PDB entry 5LP6 | X-ray diffraction, 2.90 A resolution | chains C and E of the 6 polymer chains in the assembly

Chain C:
Molecule: Tubulin alpha-1B chain
From: Bos taurus
UniProt: P81947 (TBA1B_BOVIN); residue numbers follow UniProt; this construct covers 1-440
Sequence (440 residues; numbered 1 to 440; the number before each row is that of its first residue):
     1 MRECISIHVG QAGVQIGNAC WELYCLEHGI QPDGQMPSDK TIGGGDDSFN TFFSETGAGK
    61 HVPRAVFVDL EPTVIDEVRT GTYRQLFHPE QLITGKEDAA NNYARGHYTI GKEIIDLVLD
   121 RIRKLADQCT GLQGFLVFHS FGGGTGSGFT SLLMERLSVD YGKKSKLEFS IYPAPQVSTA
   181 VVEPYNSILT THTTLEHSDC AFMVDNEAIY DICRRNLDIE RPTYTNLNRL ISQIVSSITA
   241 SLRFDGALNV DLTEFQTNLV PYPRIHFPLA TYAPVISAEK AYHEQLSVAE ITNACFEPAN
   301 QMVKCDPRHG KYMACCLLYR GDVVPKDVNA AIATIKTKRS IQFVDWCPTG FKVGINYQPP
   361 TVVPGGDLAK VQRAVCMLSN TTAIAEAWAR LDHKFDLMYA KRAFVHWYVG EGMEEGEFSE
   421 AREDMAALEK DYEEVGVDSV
Ion coordination: Ca2+: Asp39, Thr41, Gly44, Asp47, Glu55
Residues lining bound ligands: GTP (guanosine-5'-triphosphate): Gly10, Gln11, Ala12, Gln15, Ile16, Asp69, Asp98, Ala99, Ala100, Asn101, Ser140, Gly142, Gly143, Gly144, Thr145, Gly146, Ile171, Pro173, Val177, Ser178, Thr179, Glu183, Asn206, Tyr224, Leu227, Asn228, Ile231

Chain E:
Molecule: Stathmin-4
From: Rattus norvegicus
UniProt: P63043 (STMN4_RAT), isoform P63043-3; residues 3-145 here correspond to UniProt positions 74-216 (UniProt number = residue number + 71)
Sequence (143 residues; each row starts with the number of its first residue):
     3 MADMEVIELN KCTSGQSFEV ILKPPSFDGV PEFNASLPRR RDPSLEEIQK KLEAAEERRK
    63 YQEAELLKHL AEKREHEREV IQKAIEENNN FIKMAKEKLA QKMESNKENR EAHLAAMLER
   123 LQEKDKHAEE VRKNKELKEE ASR
Disordered / not traced: 3-5, 29-43, 142-145
Sequence notes: conflict Met3 (Ile74 in P63043), Ala4 (Ser75 in P63043)
UniProt features mapped onto this chain:
  - modified residue: Ser19 (Phosphoserine)

Interface between chain C and chain E:
Contacting residue pairs - 32 pairs, chain C then chain E:
  His107(C) - Met105(E)
  Tyr108(C) - Lys104(E)
  Tyr108(C) - Met105(E)  hydrophobic
  Tyr108(C) - Asn108(E)
  Thr109(C) - Arg112(E)
  Lys112(C) - Met105(E)
  Leu152(C) - Leu101(E)  hydrophobic
  Glu155(C) - Leu101(E)
  Glu155(C) - Lys104(E)  salt bridge
  Arg156(C) - Leu101(E)
  Ser158(C) - Phe93(E)
  Ser158(C) - Ile94(E)
  Val159(C) - Ile94(E)
  Val159(C) - Ala97(E)  hydrophobic
  Val159(C) - Lys98(E)
  Gly162(C) - Asn90(E)
  Gly162(C) - Ile94(E)
  Lys163(C) - Ala86(E)  hydrogen bond (side chain-backbone)
  Lys163(C) - Asn90(E)  hydrogen bond (backbone-side chain)
  Thr193(C) - Lys104(E)
  Glu196(C) - Phe93(E)
  His197(C) - Phe93(E)
  Val409(C) - His115(E)
  Gly410(C) - Arg112(E)
  Glu411(C) - Asn108(E)  hydrogen bond (backbone-side chain)
  Glu411(C) - Arg112(E)  salt bridge
  Gly412(C) - Asn108(E)  hydrogen bond (backbone-side chain)
  Gly412(C) - Asn111(E)  hydrogen bond (backbone-side chain)
  Gly412(C) - Arg112(E)
  Met413(C) - Asn108(E)
  Glu414(C) - Ser107(E)
  Glu414(C) - Asn111(E)  hydrogen bond
Other interface residues (no listed pair), chain E (16 interface residues in all): Met96, Lys109

In short:
Chain C and chain E form an interface of 20 and 16 residues respectively, with 6 hydrogen bonds and 2 salt
bridges. Among the polar pairs are Glu155(C)-Lys104(E), Glu411(C)-Arg112(E) and Lys163(C)-Ala86(E). Bound to
chain C: GTP.
Here chain C is Tubulin alpha-1B chain (Bos taurus) and chain E is Stathmin-4 (Rattus norvegicus). Entry 5LP6
(Crystal structure of Tubulin-Stathmin-TTL-Thiocolchicine Complex) was determined by X-ray diffraction.
